PDB entry 6OQV | electron microscopy, 3.30 A resolution | chains A and D of the 22 polymer chains in the assembly

== Chain A ==
Protein: ATP synthase subunit alpha
From: Escherichia coli
Notes: EC 7.1.2.2
Reference sequence: A0A073FQ32 (A0A073FQ32_ECOLX); residue numbers follow UniProt; this construct covers 1-513
Amino-acid sequence (513 residues; numbered 1 to 513; the number before each row is that of its first residue):
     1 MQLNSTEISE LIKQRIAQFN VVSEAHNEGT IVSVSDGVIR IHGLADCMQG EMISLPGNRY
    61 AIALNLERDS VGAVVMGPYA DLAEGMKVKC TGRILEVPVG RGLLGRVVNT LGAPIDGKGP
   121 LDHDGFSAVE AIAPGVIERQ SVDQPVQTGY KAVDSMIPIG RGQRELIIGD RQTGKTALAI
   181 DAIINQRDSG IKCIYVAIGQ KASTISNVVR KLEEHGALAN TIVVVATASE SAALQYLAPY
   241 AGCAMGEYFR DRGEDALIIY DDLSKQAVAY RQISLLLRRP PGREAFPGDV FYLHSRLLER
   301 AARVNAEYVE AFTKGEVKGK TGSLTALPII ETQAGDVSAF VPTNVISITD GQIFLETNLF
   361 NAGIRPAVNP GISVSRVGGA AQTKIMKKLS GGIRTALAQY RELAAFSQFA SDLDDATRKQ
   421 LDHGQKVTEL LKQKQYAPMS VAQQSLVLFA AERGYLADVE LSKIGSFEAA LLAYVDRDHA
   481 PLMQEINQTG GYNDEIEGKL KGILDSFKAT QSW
Not modelled in the structure: 1, 512-513
Ion coordination: Mg2+: Thr176 (together with ATP)
Residues lining bound ligands: ATP: Tyr150, Arg171, Gln172, Thr173, Gly174, Lys175, Thr176, Ala177, Phe360, Arg365, Pro366, Gln433, Lys434, Gln435

== Chain D ==
Protein: ATP synthase subunit beta
From: Escherichia coli
Notes: EC 7.1.2.2
Reference sequence: A0A0F6CB56 (A0A0F6CB56_ECOLX); residues 0-459 here correspond to UniProt positions 1-460 (UniProt number = residue number + 1)
Amino-acid sequence (471 residues; row label = number of the first residue in the row; numbers below 1 keep their minus sign (Met-11 is residue -11)):
   -11 MRGSHHHHHH GMATGKIVQV IGAVVDVEFP QDAVPRVYDA LEVQNGNERL VLEVQQQLGG
    49 GIVRTIAMGS SDGLRRGLDV KDLEHPIEVP VGKATLGRIM NVLGEPVDMK GEIGEEERWA
   109 IHRAAPSYEE LSNSQELLET GIKVIDLMAP FAKGGKVGLF GGAGVGKTVN MMELIRNIAI
   169 EHSGYSVFAG VGERTREGND FYHEMTDSNV IDKVSLVYGQ MNEPPGNRLR VALTGLTMAE
   229 KFRDEGRDVL LFVDNIYRYT LAGTEVSALL GRMPSAVGYQ PTLAEEMGVL QERITSTKTG
   289 SITSVQAVYV PADDLTDPSP ATTFAHLDAT VVLSRQIASL GIYPAVDPLD STSRQLDPLV
   349 VGQEHYDTAR GVQSILQRYQ ELKDIIAILG MDELSEEDKL VVARARKIQR FLSQPFFVAE
   409 VFTGSPGKYV SLKDTIRGFK GIMEGEYDHL PEQAFYMVGS IEEAVEKAKK L
Not modelled in the structure: -11 to -1
Construct notes: initiating methionine (-11); expression tag (-10 to -1); conflict Ala137 (Cys138 in A0A0F6CB56)
Ion coordination: Mg2+: Thr156 (together with ADP, phosphate ion)
Residues lining bound ligands: ADP (adenosine-5'-diphosphate): Gly150, Ala151, Gly152, Val153, Gly154, Lys155, Thr156, Val157, Glu185, Tyr331, Phe404, Ala407, Phe410, Thr411

== Chain A / chain D interface ==
Pairs across the interface - 44 pairs, chain A then chain D:
  Ile8(A) with Gly48(D)
  Glu10(A) with Gln19(D), hydrogen bond
  Val32(A) with Gly47(D)
  Ser33(A) with Gln45(D), hydrogen bond (side chain-backbone)
  Val34(A) with Gln44(D); Gln45(D), hydrogen bond (backbone-backbone)
  Ser35(A) with Gln44(D)
  Asp36(A) with Gln44(D); Arg260(D), salt bridge
  Tyr79(A) with Tyr26(D)
  Ala80(A) with Val25(D)
  Ala83(A) with Gln45(D)
  Glu84(A) with Gln19(D); Gln45(D), hydrogen bond (backbone-side chain); Gly47(D); Gly49(D), hydrogen bond (side chain-backbone)
  Val107(A) with Tyr116(D)
  Ile115(A) with Tyr116(D)
  Asp116(A) with Tyr116(D)
  Arg171(A) with Phe312(D)
  Gln172(A) with Arg342(D), hydrogen bond
  Lys201(A) with Glu280(D); Ala313(D); His314(D), hydrogen bond (side chain-backbone); Asp316(D), salt bridge
  Ala202(A) with Leu119(D); Glu280(D), hydrogen bond (backbone-side chain)
  Ser203(A) with Leu119(D)
  Ser206(A) with Tyr116(D); Asn121(D)
  Asn207(A) with Asn121(D)
  Arg210(A) with Asn121(D), hydrogen bond
  Ser229(A) with Glu280(D)
  Gln272(A) with Pro269(D); Thr270(D); Glu273(D), hydrogen bond
  Leu275(A) with Met261(D), hydrophobic; Pro262(D); Ser263(D); Pro269(D), hydrophobic
  Arg278(A) with Gly259(D), hydrogen bond (side chain-backbone); Met261(D)
  Ala285(A) with Ser263(D)
  Gln333(A) with Thr304(D)
Also at the interface, not in a pair above, chain A (36 interface residues in all): Asp81, Gln200, Ala228, Val268, Arg271, Leu276, Pro281, Arg365
Also at the interface, not in a pair above, chain D (37 interface residues in all): Val22, Arg24, Leu46, Ala113, Glu117, Ala264, Ala272, Gly276, Ala309, Leu315, Arg358

== Summary ==
The interface between chain A and chain D involves 36 residues on one side and 37 on the other, with 11
hydrogen bonds and 2 salt bridges. Polar pairs include Asp36(A)-Arg260(D), Lys201(A)-Asp316(D) and
Glu10(A)-Gln19(D). Bound to chain A: ATP. Chain D binds ADP.
Here chain A is ATP synthase subunit alpha and chain D is ATP synthase subunit beta, both from Escherichia
coli. Entry 6OQV (E. coli ATP Synthase State 2b) was determined by electron microscopy, deposited together
with 6OQR, 6OQS, 6OQT, 6OQU, 6OQW, 6PQV and 3 further entries.
